8DTK - chains B and C of the 3 polymer chains in the assembly; structure by electron microscopy, 3.77 A resolution.

[Chain B]
Protein: DH1047 Fab Light Chain
Organism: Homo sapiens
Notes: antibody fragment or engineered binder
Chain sequence (113 residues; each row starts with the number of its first residue; a row labelled like 27A-27F holds insertion residues (27A, then the next letters in order)):
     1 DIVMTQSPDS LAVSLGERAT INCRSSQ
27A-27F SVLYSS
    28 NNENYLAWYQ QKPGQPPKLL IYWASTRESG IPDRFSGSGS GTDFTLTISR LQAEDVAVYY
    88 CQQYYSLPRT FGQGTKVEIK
Cystine bridges: Cys23-Cys88

[Chain C]
Protein: DH1047 Fab Heavy Chain
Organism: Homo sapiens
Notes: antibody fragment or engineered binder
Chain sequence (133 residues; each row starts with the number of its first residue; a row labelled like 82A-82C holds insertion residues (82A, then the next letters in order)):
     1 QVQLVQSGAE VKKPGASVQV SCQASANTFT NHYIHWVRQA PGQGLEWMGI IY
   52A P
    53 TGGNTIYAQG FQGRVTMTRD TSLNTIYLEL
82A-82C SSL
    83 RSEDTAVYYC ARDVRVDD
100A-100N SWSGYDLLSGGTYF
   101 DYWGQGTLVT VSSAS
Cystine bridges: Cys22-Cys92

[Interface between chain B and chain C]
Pairs across the interface (27; chain B residue first):
  Tyr36(B) - Tyr100M(C)
  Tyr36(B) - Phe100N(C)  hydrogen bond (side chain-backbone)
  Tyr36(B) - Trp103(C)
  Gln38(B) - Gln39(C)  hydrogen bond
  Pro43(B) - Gly104(C)
  Pro43(B) - Gln105(C)
  Pro44(B) - Trp103(C)
  Leu46(B) - Tyr100M(C)  hydrophobic
  Leu46(B) - Phe100N(C)
  Leu46(B) - Asp101(C)
  Tyr49(B) - Tyr100M(C)  hydrophobic
  Trp50(B) - Val98(C)  hydrophobic
  Glu55(B) - Tyr100M(C)
  Tyr87(B) - Gly44(C)
  Tyr87(B) - Leu45(C)  hydrophobic
  Tyr91(B) - Thr100L(C)
  Tyr91(B) - Tyr100M(C)  hydrophobic
  Leu94(B) - Trp47(C)  hydrophobic
  Leu94(B) - Ile58(C)  hydrophobic
  Leu94(B) - Leu100G(C)
  Leu94(B) - Leu100H(C)  hydrophobic
  Pro95(B) - Trp47(C)
  Arg96(B) - Trp47(C)
  Arg96(B) - Gly100K(C)
  Arg96(B) - Thr100L(C)
  Phe98(B) - Leu45(C)  hydrophobic
  Phe98(B) - Phe100N(C)  hydrophobic
Also at the interface, not in a pair above, chain B (17 interface residues in all): Ala34, Gly41, Gln100
Also at the interface, not in a pair above, chain C (20 interface residues in all): His35, Gln43, Tyr91, Asp95

[In short]
17 residues of chain B face 20 of chain C across their interface, with 2 hydrogen bonds. Polar pairs include
Tyr36(B)-Phe100N(C) and Gln38(B)-Gln39(C).
Here chain B is DH1047 Fab Light Chain and chain C is DH1047 Fab Heavy Chain, both from Homo sapiens. Entry
8DTK (Structure of RBD directed antibody DH1047 in complex with SARS-CoV-2 spike: Local refinement of RBD-Fab
interace) was determined by electron microscopy.
